5DED - chains D and F of the 4 polymer chains in the assembly; structure by X-ray diffraction, 2.94 A resolution.

Chain D:
Molecule: GTP pyrophosphokinase YjbM
From: Bacillus subtilis PY79
Notes: EC 2.7.6.5
Reference sequence: O31611 (YJBM_BACSU); numbering as in UniProt (aligned over 2-211)
Sequence (218 residues; numbered -6 to 211; the number before each row is that of its first residue; numbers below 1 keep their minus sign (Met-6 is residue -6)):
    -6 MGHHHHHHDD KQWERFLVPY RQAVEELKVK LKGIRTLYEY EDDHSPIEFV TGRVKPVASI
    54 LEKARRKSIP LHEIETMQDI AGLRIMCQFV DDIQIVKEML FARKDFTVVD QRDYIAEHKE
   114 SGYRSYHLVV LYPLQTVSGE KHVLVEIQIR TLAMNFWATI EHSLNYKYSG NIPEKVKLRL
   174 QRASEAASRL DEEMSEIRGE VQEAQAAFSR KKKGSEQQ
Not modelled in the structure: -6 to 2, 158, 161-165, 193, 198-211
Sequence notes: initiating methionine (-6); expression tag (-5 to 1)
Ligand contacts:
  - 0O2 (guanosine 5'-(tetrahydrogen triphosphate) 3'-(trihydrogen diphosphate)), molecule 1: Glu18, Lys21, Lys25, Arg28, Glu41, Phe42, Val43, Thr44
  - 0O2, molecule 2: Arg46, Lys48, Lys56, Arg59, Asp72, Arg105, Tyr107, Lys112, Ser114, Tyr116, His120, Glu139, Gln141, Trp150, Ala151, Glu154, His155
Curated features (UniProtKB/Swiss-Prot):
  - active site: Glu139 (Proton acceptor)
  - binding site (guanosine 3'-diphosphate 5'-triphosphate): Lys21 to Arg28, Glu41, Phe42, Arg46 to Lys48, Arg59, Arg105, Lys112 to Ser114, His120, Asn148, Ala151 to His155
  - binding site (ATP): Arg46 to Lys48, Ser52, Lys56 to Arg59, Asp72, Arg77
  - binding site (Mg(2+)): Asp72
Reported in the primary citation:
  - allosteric site: Lys21, Lys25, Arg28, Glu41, Phe42, Thr44, Asn148
  - binding site for 0O2: Lys21, Lys25, Arg28, Glu41, Phe42, Thr44, Asn148
  - specificity-determining residues: Lys25
  - mutagenesis - K25A, F42A, N148G: abolished catalytic activity on pppGpp
  - catalytic residues: Glu139 (proposed by the authors, not directly observed)
  - mutagenesis - R46G, E139V: abolished catalytic activity

Chain F:
Molecule: GTP pyrophosphokinase YjbM
From: Bacillus subtilis PY79
Notes: EC 2.7.6.5
Reference sequence: O31611 (YJBM_BACSU); the construct lacks a stretch of the UniProt sequence, so the offset changes along the chain: 2-194 = UniProt 2-194; 195-209 = UniProt 197-211
Sequence (218 residues; numbered -6 to 209 plus 2 insertion-coded residues; the number before each row is that of its first residue; a row labelled like 194A-194B holds insertion residues (194A, then the next letters in order); numbers below 1 keep their minus sign (Met-6 is residue -6)):
    -6 MGHHHHHHDD KQWERFLVPY RQAVEELKVK LKGIRTLYEY EDDHSPIEFV TGRVKPVASI
    54 LEKARRKSIP LHEIETMQDI AGLRIMCQFV DDIQIVKEML FARKDFTVVD QRDYIAEHKE
   114 SGYRSYHLVV LYPLQTVSGE KHVLVEIQIR TLAMNFWATI EHSLNYKYSG NIPEKVKLRL
   174 QRASEAASRL DEEMSEIRGE V
194A-194B QE
   195 AQAAFSRKKK GSEQQ
Not modelled in the structure: -6 to 2, 161, 194A-194B, 196-209
Sequence notes: initiating methionine (-6); expression tag (-5 to 1)
Ligand contacts:
  - 0O2 (guanosine 5'-(tetrahydrogen triphosphate) 3'-(trihydrogen diphosphate)): Lys48, Lys56, Arg59, Asp72, Arg77, Arg105, Tyr107, Lys112, Ser114, Tyr116, His120, Glu139, Gln141, Trp150, Ala151, Glu154, His155
  - 0O2: Lys21, Lys25, Arg28, Phe42, Thr44, Met79, Asn148, Thr152
Curated features (UniProtKB/Swiss-Prot):
  - active site: Glu139 (Proton acceptor)
  - binding site (guanosine 3'-diphosphate 5'-triphosphate): Lys21 to Arg28, Glu41, Phe42, Arg46 to Lys48, Arg59, Arg105, Lys112 to Ser114, His120, Asn148, Ala151 to His155
  - binding site (ATP): Arg46 to Lys48, Ser52, Lys56 to Arg59, Asp72, Arg77
  - binding site (Mg(2+)): Asp72
Reported in the primary citation:
  - allosteric site: Lys21, Lys25, Arg28, Glu41, Phe42, Thr44, Asn148
  - binding site for 0O2: Lys21, Lys25, Arg28, Glu41, Phe42, Thr44, Asn148
  - specificity-determining residues: Lys25
  - mutagenesis - K25A, F42A, N148G: abolished catalytic activity on pppGpp
  - catalytic residues: Glu139 (proposed by the authors, not directly observed)
  - mutagenesis - R46G, E139V: abolished catalytic activity

How chain D and chain F interact:
Residue-residue contacts (35; chain D residue first):
  Glu7(D) with Tyr33(F)
  Val11(D) with Leu30(F), hydrophobic; Tyr33(F), hydrophobic
  Gln15(D) with Val22(F), hydrogen bond (side chain-backbone); Lys23(F); Gly26(F)
  Glu18(D) with Val22(F)
  Glu19(D) with Val22(F); Lys23(F)
  Val22(D) with Gln15(F), hydrogen bond (backbone-side chain); Glu18(F); Glu19(F); Val22(F), hydrophobic
  Lys23(D) with Gln15(F); Glu19(F), salt bridge; Tyr125(F)
  Gly26(D) with Gln15(F)
  Leu30(D) with Val11(F), hydrophobic; Thr129(F); Val130(F), hydrophobic
  Tyr31(D) with Val130(F)
  Tyr33(D) with Glu7(F); Val11(F), hydrophobic
  Glu34(D) with Arg8(F), salt bridge
  Met92(D) with Val130(F), hydrophobic
  Arg96(D) with Gln128(F)
  Lys97(D) with Gln128(F), hydrogen bond (backbone-side chain); Glu133(F), salt bridge
  Asp98(D) with Gln128(F)
  Gln128(D) with Arg96(F); Lys97(F), hydrogen bond (side chain-backbone); Asp98(F)
  Val130(D) with Leu30(F), hydrophobic; Tyr31(F)
  Glu133(D) with Lys97(F)
Also at the interface, not in a pair above, chain D (24 interface residues in all): Arg8, Thr29, Ala95, Tyr125, Thr129
Also at the interface, not in a pair above, chain F (23 interface residues in all): Ile27, Thr29, Met92

Summary:
24 residues of chain D face 23 of chain F across their interface, with 4 hydrogen bonds and 3 salt bridges.
Polar contacts include Lys23(D)-Glu19(F), Glu34(D)-Arg8(F) and Lys97(D)-Glu133(F). The paper reports catalytic
residues Glu139(D) and Glu139(F); K25A, F42A and N148G of chain D abolish catalytic activity on pppGpp; 10
substitutions were tested in all.
Chain D and chain F are both GTP pyrophosphokinase YjbM (Bacillus subtilis PY79); the structure, Crystal
structure of the small alarmone synthethase 1 from Bacillus subtilis bound to its product pppGpp, was
determined by X-ray diffraction (same publication as 5F2V and 5DEC).
